PDB entry 6CTK | X-ray diffraction, 2.15 A resolution | chains P and A of the 4 polymer chains in the assembly

# Chain P
Molecule: 10-nt DNA strand
Sequence (10 nucleotides; each row starts with the number of its first residue):
     1 GCTGATGCGC
Modified / non-standard residues: DOC (2',3'-dideoxycytidine-5'-monophosphate) at position 10
Ion coordination: Na+: DG9 (shared with Thr101(A), Val103(A), Ile106(A) of chain A)

# Chain A
Protein: DNA polymerase beta
From: Homo sapiens
Notes: EC 2.7.7.7, 4.2.99.-
UniProtKB: P06746 (DPOLB_HUMAN); residues 1-335 here = UniProt positions 1-335
Sequence (335 residues; each row starts with the number of its first residue):
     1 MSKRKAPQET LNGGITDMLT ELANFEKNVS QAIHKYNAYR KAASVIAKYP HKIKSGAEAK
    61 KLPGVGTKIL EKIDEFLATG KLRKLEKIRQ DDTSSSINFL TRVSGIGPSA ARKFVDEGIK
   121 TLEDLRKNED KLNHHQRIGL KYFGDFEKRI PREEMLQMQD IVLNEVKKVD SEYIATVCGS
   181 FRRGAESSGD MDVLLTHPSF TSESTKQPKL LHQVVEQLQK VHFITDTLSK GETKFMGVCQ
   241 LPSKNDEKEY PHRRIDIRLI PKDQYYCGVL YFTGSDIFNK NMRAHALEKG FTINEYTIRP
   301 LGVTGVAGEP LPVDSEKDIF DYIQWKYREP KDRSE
Not modelled in the structure: 1-9
Construct notes: conflict Leu70 (Ala in P06746)
Swiss-Prot annotation at these positions:
  - region: Arg183 to Asp192 (DNA-binding)
  - active site: Lys72 (Nucleophile)
  - binding site (K(+)): Lys60, Leu62, Val65, Thr101, Val103, Ile106
  - binding site (Na(+)): Lys60, Leu62, Val65, Thr101, Val103, Ile106
  - binding site (dATP): Arg149, Ser180, Arg183, Gly189, Asp190
  - binding site (dCTP): Arg149, Ser180, Arg183, Gly189, Asp190
  - binding site (dGTP): Arg149, Ser180, Arg183, Gly189, Asp190, Asp192
  - binding site (dTTP): Arg149, Ser180, Arg183, Gly189, Asp190
  - binding site (Mg(2+)): Asp190, Asp192, Asp256
  - modified residue: Lys72 (N6-acetyllysine), Arg83 (Omega-N-methylarginine), Arg152 (Omega-N-methylarginine)
  - cross-link (Glycyl lysine isopeptide (Lys-Gly)): Lys41 (interchain with G-Cter in ubiquitin), Lys61 (interchain with G-Cter in ubiquitin), Lys81 (interchain with G-Cter in ubiquitin)
  - natural variant: Leu22 (L22P: Found in a gastric cancer sample; uncertain significance), Tyr39 (Y39C: Found in a gastric cancer sample; uncertain significance), Gly118 (G118V: Decreased DNA-directed DNA polymerase activity), Arg137 (R137Q: Decreased function in base-excision repair), Arg149 (R149I: Decreased DNA-directed DNA polymerase activity), Asp160 (D160N: Found in a gastric cancer sample; uncertain significance), Cys239 (C239R: Found in a gastric cancer sample; uncertain significance), Lys289 (K289M: Found in a colon cancer sample; uncertain significance), Asn294 (N294D: Found in a gastric cancer sample; uncertain significance), Glu295 (E295K: Found in a gastric cancer sample; uncertain significance)
  - mutagenesis: Phe25 (F25W: No effect on 5'-dRP lyase activity. Decreased ssDNA binding), His34 (H34G: Decreased 5'-dRP lyase activity. Decreased ssDNA binding), Lys35 (K35A: Decreased 5'-dRP lyase activity. Decreased ssDNA binding. Loss of 5'-dRP lyase activity; when associated with A-68 and A-72. Decreased ssDNA binding; when associated with A-68 and A-72 ...), Tyr39 (Y39F: No effect on 5'-dRP lyase activity; Y39Q: Abolishes DNA polymerase and 5'-dRP lyase activity), Lys41 (K41R: Abolishes ubiquitination; when associated with R-61 and R-81), Lys60 (K60A: Decreased 5'-dRP lyase activity. Decreased ssDNA binding), Lys61 (K61R: Abolishes ubiquitination; when associated with R-41 and R-81), Lys68 (K68A: No effect on 5'-dRP lyase activity. Decreased ssDNA binding. Loss of 5'-dRP lyase activity; when associated with A-35 and A-72. Decreased ssDNA binding; when associated with A-35 and A-72 ...), Glu71 (E71Q: No effect on 5'-dRP lyase activity. No effect on structure shown by circular dichroism. No effect on ssDNA binding), Lys72 (K72A: Severely reduced 5'-dRP lyase activity. Does not affect ssDNA binding. Loss of 5'-dRP lyase activity; when associated with A-35 and A-68. Decreased ssDNA binding ...), Glu75 (E75A: Slightly decreased 5'-dRP lyase activity. Decreased ssDNA binding. No effect on structure shown by circular dichroism), Lys81 (K81R: Abolishes ubiquitination; when associated with R-41 and R-61), 5 further mutagenesis entries in UniProt
Ion coordination: Na+ site 1: Lys60, Leu62, Val65 (shared with 1 residue of chain D); Na+ site 2: Thr101, Val103, Ile106 (shared with DG9(P) of chain P); Mg2+: Asp190, Asp192 (together with FDY); Na+ site 3: Asp190, Asp192, Asp256 (together with FDY)
Ligand contacts: FDY (5'-O-[(R)-{[(R)-[(R)-fluoro(phosphono)methyl](hydroxy)phosphoryl]oxy}(hydroxy)phosphoryl]thymidine): Arg149, Gly179, Ser180, Arg183, Ser188, Gly189, Asp190, Asp192, Tyr271, Phe272, Thr273, Gly274, Ser275, Asp276, Asn279
Reported in the primary citation:
  - binding site for FDY: Arg183

# Interface between chain P and chain A
Pairs across the interface (17; chain P residue first):
  DG7(P) - Ser109(A)  phosphate contact
  DC8(P) - Gly105(A)  sugar contact
  DC8(P) - Gly107(A)  hydrogen bond to the phosphate
  DC8(P) - Pro108(A)  phosphate contact
  DC8(P) - Ser109(A)  hydrogen bond to the phosphate
  DC8(P) - Ala110(A)  hydrogen bond to the phosphate
  DG9(P) - Val103(A)  phosphate contact
  DG9(P) - Ser104(A)  phosphate contact
  DG9(P) - Gly105(A)  hydrogen bond to the phosphate
  DG9(P) - Ile106(A)  phosphate contact
  DG9(P) - His135(A)  sugar contact
  DG9(P) - Lys234(A)  base contact
  DG9(P) - Arg254(A)  phosphate contact
  DOC_10(P) - Met236(A)  sugar contact
  DOC_10(P) - Arg254(A)  salt bridge to the phosphate
  DOC_10(P) - Asp256(A)  sugar contact
  DOC_10(P) - Tyr271(A)  hydrogen bond to the base
Also at the interface, not in a pair above, chain A (16 interface residues in all): Asp190, Phe272

# Overview
4 residues of chain P face 16 of chain A across their interface; the contacts include 5 hydrogen bonds and 1
salt bridge. Polar contacts include DOC_10(P)-Tyr271(A), DC8(P)-Gly107(A) and DC8(P)-Ser109(A). Chain A binds
compound FDY. The paper reports a binding site for FDY at Arg183(A).
Here chain P is a 10-nt DNA strand and chain A is DNA polymerase beta (Homo sapiens). Entry 6CTK (Ternary
complex crystal structure of DNA polymerase Beta with a dideoxy terminated primer with CHF-R/S isomers ...)
was determined by X-ray diffraction (same publication as 6BEL, 6BEM, 6CR3, 6CR4, 6CR5, 6CR6 and 20 further
entries).
